PDB entry 6DFF | electron microscopy, 3.90 A resolution | chains B and M of the 8 polymer chains in the assembly

[Chain B]
Name: AP-1 complex subunit beta-1
Organism: Homo sapiens
UniProtKB: Q10567 (AP1B1_HUMAN); numbering as in UniProt (aligned over 1-584)
Amino-acid sequence (586 residues; each row starts with the number of its first residue; numbers below 1 keep their minus sign (Gly-1 is residue -1)):
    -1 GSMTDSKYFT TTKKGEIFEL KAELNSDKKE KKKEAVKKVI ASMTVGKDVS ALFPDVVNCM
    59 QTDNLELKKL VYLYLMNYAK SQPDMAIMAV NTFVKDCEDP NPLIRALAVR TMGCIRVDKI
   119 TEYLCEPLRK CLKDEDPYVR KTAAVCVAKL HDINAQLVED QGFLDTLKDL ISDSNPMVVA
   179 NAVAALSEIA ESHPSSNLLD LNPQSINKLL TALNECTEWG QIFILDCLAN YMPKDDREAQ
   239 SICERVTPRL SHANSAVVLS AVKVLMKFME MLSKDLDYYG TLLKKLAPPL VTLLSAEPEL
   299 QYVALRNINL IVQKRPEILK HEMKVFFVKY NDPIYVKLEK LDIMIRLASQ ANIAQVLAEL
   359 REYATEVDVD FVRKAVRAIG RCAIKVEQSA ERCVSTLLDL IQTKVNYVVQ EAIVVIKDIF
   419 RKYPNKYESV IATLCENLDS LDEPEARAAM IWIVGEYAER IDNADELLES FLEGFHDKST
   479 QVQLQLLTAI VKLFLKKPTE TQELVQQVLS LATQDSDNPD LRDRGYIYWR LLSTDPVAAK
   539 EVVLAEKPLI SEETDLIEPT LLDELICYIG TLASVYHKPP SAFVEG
Not modelled in the structure: -1 to 13, 584
Construct notes: expression tag (-1 to 0); engineered mutation Arg359 (Lys in Q10567), Lys476 (Glu in Q10567)
Curated features (UniProtKB/Swiss-Prot):
  - modified residue: Lys318 (N6-acetyllysine), Tyr574 (3'-nitrotyrosine)
  - natural variant: Cys144 (C144R: In KIDAR)

[Chain M]
Name: AP-1 complex subunit mu-1
Organism: Mus musculus
UniProtKB: P35585 (AP1M1_MOUSE); residue numbers follow UniProt; this construct covers 1-423
Amino-acid sequence (423 residues; row label = number of the first residue in the row):
     1 MSASAVYVLD LKGKVLICRN YRGDVDMSEV EHFMPILMEK EEEGMLSPIL AHGGVRFMWI
    61 KHNNLYLVAT SKKNACVSLV FSFLYKVVQV FSEYFKELEE ESIRDNFVII YELLDELMDF
   121 GYPQTTDSKI LQEYITQEGH KLETGAPRPP ATVTNAVSWR SEGIKYRKNE VFLDVIEAVN
   181 LLVSANGNVL RSEIVGSIKM RVFLSGMPEL RLGLNDKVLF DNTGRGKSKS VELEDVKFHQ
   241 CVRLSRFEND RTISFIPPDG EFELMSYRLN THVKPLIWIE SVIEKHSHSR IEYMVKAKSQ
   301 FKRRSTANNV EIHIPVPNDA DSPKFKTTVG SVKWVPENSE IVWSVKSFPG GKEYLMRAHF
   361 GLPSVEAEDK EGKPPISVKF EIPYFTTSGI QVRYLKIIEK SGYQALPWVR YITQNGDYQL
   421 RTQ
Not modelled in the structure: 1, 139-145
Curated features (UniProtKB/Swiss-Prot):
  - modified residue: Ser2 (N-acetylserine), Thr152 (Phosphothreonine), Thr154 (Phosphothreonine), Thr223 (Phosphothreonine)

[Interface between chain B and chain M]
Pairs across the interface (154; chain B residue first):
  Lys35(B) - Phe107(M)
  Lys35(B) - Val108(M)
  Ile38(B) - Phe107(M)  hydrophobic
  Ala39(B) - Phe107(M)  hydrophobic
  Thr42(B) - Val15(M)
  Thr42(B) - Leu16(M)
  Thr42(B) - Tyr111(M)  hydrogen bond
  Leu63(B) - Ala146(M)  hydrophobic
  Glu64(B) - Val108(M)
  Lys67(B) - Glu112(M)
  Leu71(B) - Tyr111(M)  hydrophobic
  Met74(B) - Arg19(M)  hydrogen bond
  Asn75(B) - Asn20(M)
  Asn99(B) - Arg148(M)
  Pro100(B) - Arg148(M)
  Pro100(B) - Pro149(M)
  Leu101(B) - Pro147(M)
  Leu101(B) - Pro149(M)
  Leu105(B) - Asp115(M)
  Arg108(B) - Asp115(M)
  Arg108(B) - Glu116(M)  salt bridge
  Arg108(B) - Asp119(M)  salt bridge
  Arg108(B) - Gln124(M)
  Cys112(B) - Tyr21(M)
  Asp134(B) - Arg148(M)  salt bridge
  Tyr136(B) - Glu116(M)  hydrogen bond
  Tyr136(B) - Tyr134(M)
  Tyr136(B) - Pro149(M)  hydrophobic
  Tyr136(B) - Val153(M)  hydrophobic
  Tyr136(B) - Thr154(M)
  Lys139(B) - Gln124(M)
  Lys139(B) - Thr125(M)  hydrogen bond
  Val143(B) - Asp119(M)
  Val143(B) - Phe120(M)  hydrophobic
  Ala146(B) - Phe120(M)
  Lys147(B) - Phe120(M)
  Asp150(B) - Arg22(M)  salt bridge
  Asp150(B) - Phe120(M)
  Asn173(B) - Thr154(M)
  Asn173(B) - Asn155(M)
  Met175(B) - Gln124(M)
  Met175(B) - Val153(M)
  Met175(B) - Thr154(M)
  Ala182(B) - Tyr122(M)
  Glu186(B) - Arg22(M)  salt bridge
  Glu186(B) - Lys73(M)  salt bridge
  Glu186(B) - Phe120(M)
  Glu186(B) - Tyr122(M)  hydrogen bond
  Glu213(B) - Ala156(M)
  Thr215(B) - Ser158(M)
  Thr215(B) - Gln240(M)
  Glu216(B) - Lys86(M)  salt bridge
  Glu216(B) - Thr126(M)
  Glu216(B) - Gln240(M)
  Trp217(B) - Leu79(M)  hydrophobic
  Trp217(B) - Ser82(M)
  Trp217(B) - Phe83(M)
  Trp217(B) - Lys86(M)
  Trp217(B) - Pro123(M)  hydrophobic
  Trp217(B) - Thr126(M)  hydrogen bond
  Ile220(B) - Leu79(M)  hydrophobic
  Phe221(B) - Tyr122(M)  hydrophobic
  Phe221(B) - Pro123(M)
  Pro246(B) - Leu244(M)
  Pro246(B) - Ser245(M)
  Pro246(B) - Glu248(M)
  Arg247(B) - Leu244(M)
  Ser249(B) - Val236(M)
  Ser249(B) - Lys237(M)
  Ser249(B) - Phe238(M)  hydrogen bond (backbone-backbone)
  Ser249(B) - Leu244(M)
  His250(B) - Lys237(M)
  His250(B) - Phe238(M)
  His250(B) - His239(M)
  His250(B) - Gln240(M)
  His250(B) - Leu244(M)
  Ala251(B) - Phe238(M)  hydrogen bond (backbone-backbone)
  Asn252(B) - Ser82(M)  hydrogen bond
  Ala254(B) - Ser78(M)
  Ala254(B) - Leu79(M)
  Ala254(B) - Ser82(M)
  Val256(B) - Lys237(M)
  Leu257(B) - Ser78(M)
  Lys283(B) - Glu248(M)  salt bridge
  Pro286(B) - Glu234(M)
  Pro286(B) - Asp235(M)
  Pro286(B) - Arg268(M)  hydrogen bond (backbone-side chain)
  Pro287(B) - Asp235(M)
  Val289(B) - Arg268(M)
  Thr290(B) - Asp235(M)  hydrogen bond
  Thr290(B) - Lys237(M)
  Thr290(B) - Arg268(M)  hydrogen bond
  Ser293(B) - Glu193(M)
  Glu295(B) - Tyr85(M)
  Glu297(B) - Pro48(M)
  Glu297(B) - Trp59(M)
  Glu297(B) - Ile60(M)
  Glu297(B) - Phe81(M)
  Glu297(B) - Tyr85(M)  hydrogen bond
  Leu298(B) - Phe81(M)  hydrophobic
  Leu298(B) - Ser82(M)
  Tyr300(B) - Ser47(M)
  Tyr300(B) - Pro48(M)
  Val301(B) - Val77(M)  hydrophobic
  Lys322(B) - Leu190(M)  hydrogen bond (side chain-backbone)
  Lys322(B) - Arg191(M)
  Phe325(B) - Arg191(M)  hydrogen bond (backbone-side chain)
  Val326(B) - Arg421(M)  hydrogen bond (backbone-side chain)
  Lys327(B) - Arg191(M)
  Lys327(B) - Asp417(M)
  Tyr328(B) - Pro374(M)  hydrophobic
  Tyr328(B) - Pro375(M)
  Asn329(B) - Asp417(M)  hydrogen bond
  Asn329(B) - Gln419(M)
  Ile332(B) - Gly44(M)
  Tyr333(B) - Leu46(M)
  Tyr333(B) - Pro48(M)  hydrophobic
  Leu336(B) - Gly44(M)
  Glu357(B) - Leu190(M)
  Glu357(B) - Arg421(M)  salt bridge
  Glu360(B) - Ser184(M)
  Glu360(B) - Ala185(M)
  Glu360(B) - Arg421(M)  salt bridge
  Tyr361(B) - Arg421(M)
  Thr363(B) - Lys373(M)  hydrogen bond (backbone-side chain)
  Val365(B) - Lys370(M)
  Val365(B) - Gly372(M)
  Asp368(B) - Glu43(M)
  Asp368(B) - Gly44(M)
  Gly568(B) - Cys76(M)
  Gly568(B) - Val77(M)  hydrogen bond (backbone-backbone)
  Gly568(B) - Ser78(M)  hydrogen bond (backbone-backbone)
  Thr569(B) - Asn74(M)
  Thr569(B) - Ala75(M)
  Thr569(B) - Cys76(M)
  Thr569(B) - Val77(M)
  Leu570(B) - Ile49(M)  hydrophobic
  Leu570(B) - Arg56(M)
  Leu570(B) - Lys73(M)
  Leu570(B) - Asn74(M)  hydrogen bond (backbone-side chain)
  Leu570(B) - Ala75(M)  hydrogen bond (backbone-backbone)
  Leu570(B) - Val77(M)
  Ala571(B) - Asn74(M)  hydrogen bond (backbone-side chain)
  Val573(B) - Ile49(M)  hydrophobic
  Tyr574(B) - Ile49(M)
  Tyr574(B) - Ala51(M)
  Tyr574(B) - Arg56(M)  hydrogen bond
  Pro578(B) - Asn74(M)
  Phe581(B) - Arg56(M)  hydrogen bond (backbone-side chain)
  Phe581(B) - Asn74(M)
  Val582(B) - Asn74(M)
  Glu583(B) - Gly53(M)
  Glu583(B) - Gly54(M)
  Glu583(B) - Lys72(M)
Other interface residues (no listed pair), chain B (92 interface residues in all): Lys78, Pro135, Asn179, Ala183, Asn212, Cys214, Asp224, Thr245, Leu248, Ser253, Leu291, Glu320, Val323, Tyr566
Other interface residues (no listed pair), chain M (88 interface residues in all): Ser2, Asp24, Asp26, Leu50, Lys61, Asp127, Ile135, Leu182, Arg243, Glu371

[Overview]
The interface between chain B and chain M involves 92 residues on one side and 88 on the other; the contacts
include 25 hydrogen bonds and 10 salt bridges. Polar pairs include Arg108(B)-Glu116(M), Arg108(B)-Asp119(M)
and Asp134(B)-Arg148(M).
Here chain B is AP-1 complex subunit beta-1 (Homo sapiens) and chain M is AP-1 complex subunit mu-1 (Mus
musculus). Entry 6DFF (Structure of the cargo bound AP-1:Arf1:tetherin-Nef monomer) was determined by electron
microscopy (same publication as 6CM9, 6D83, 6D84 and 6CRI).
